5DXQ - chains A and B of the 4 polymer chains in the assembly; structure by X-ray diffraction, 2.40 A resolution.

# Chain A (and B)
Name: Estrogen receptor
Organism: Homo sapiens
Notes: fragment: ligand-binding domain; chain B of this document is another copy of the same molecule, construct and numbering; everything in this record applies to it too
UniProt: P03372 (ESR1_HUMAN); residues 298-554 here = UniProt positions 298-554
Sequence (257 residues; row label = number of the first residue in the row):
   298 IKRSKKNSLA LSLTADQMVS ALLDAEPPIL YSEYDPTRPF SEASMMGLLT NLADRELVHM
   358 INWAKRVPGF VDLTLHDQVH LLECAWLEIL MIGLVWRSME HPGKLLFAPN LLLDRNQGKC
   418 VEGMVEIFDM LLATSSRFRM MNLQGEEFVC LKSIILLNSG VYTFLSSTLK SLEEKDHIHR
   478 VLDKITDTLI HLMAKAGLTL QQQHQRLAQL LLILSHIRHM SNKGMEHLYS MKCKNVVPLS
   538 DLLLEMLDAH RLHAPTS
Disordered / not traced: 298-305, 332-336, 462-471, 533, 549-554 (chain B: 298-303, 416-417, 461-471, 549-554)
Construct notes: engineered mutation Ser537 (Tyr in P03372)
Ligand contacts: 5HZ (4,4'-[(1S,5S)-bicyclo[3.3.1]non-9-ylidenemethanediyl]diphenol): Met343, Leu346, Thr347, Leu349, Ala350, Glu353, Leu384, Leu387, Met388, Leu391, Arg394, Phe404, Met421, Ile424, Phe425, Leu428, Gly521, His524, Leu525, Leu536, Leu540

# How chain A and chain B interact
Contacting residue pairs (51):
  Ala430(A) with Tyr459(B)
  Arg434(A) with Tyr459(B), hydrogen bond; His476(B)
  Ile451(A) with Leu509(B), hydrophobic
  Asn455(A) with Leu509(B); His513(B), hydrogen bond (backbone-side chain)
  Ser456(A) with His513(B)
  Tyr459(A) with Ala430(B); Arg434(B), hydrogen bond; Ile510(B); His513(B)
  His476(A) with Arg434(B), hydrogen bond
  Asp480(A) with Gln502(B); Gln506(B)
  Thr483(A) with His501(B); Ala505(B)
  Asp484(A) with Gln498(B); Gln502(B), hydrogen bond
  Ile487(A) with His501(B)
  His501(A) with Thr483(B); Ile487(B); His501(B), hydrogen bond; Leu504(B)
  Gln502(A) with Asp480(B); Asp484(B), hydrogen bond
  Leu504(A) with His501(B)
  Ala505(A) with Thr483(B); Leu508(B), hydrophobic
  Gln506(A) with Asp480(B), hydrogen bond
  Leu508(A) with Ala505(B), hydrophobic
  Leu509(A) with Ile451(B), hydrophobic; Asn455(B), hydrogen bond (backbone-side chain)
  Ile510(A) with Tyr459(B)
  Leu511(A) with Ser512(B)
  Ser512(A) with Leu511(B); Arg515(B), hydrogen bond
  His513(A) with Asn455(B), hydrogen bond (side chain-backbone); Ser456(B); Tyr459(B); Thr460(B); Arg515(B), hydrogen bond
  Arg515(A) with Ser512(B), hydrogen bond; His513(B), hydrogen bond; His516(B)
  His516(A) with Arg515(B), hydrogen bond; Asn519(B), hydrogen bond
  Asn519(A) with His516(B), hydrogen bond; Asn519(B)
  Lys520(A) with His547(B), hydrogen bond (side chain-backbone)
  Glu523(A) with Glu523(B)
  His547(A) with Lys520(B)
Also at the interface, not in a pair above, chain A (35 interface residues in all): Met427, Gly457, Val458, Thr460, Leu479, Leu497, Gln498
Also at the interface, not in a pair above, chain B (35 interface residues in all): Met427, Gly457, Val458, Leu479, Leu497

# Summary
The chain A/chain B interface involves 35 residues from each chain; the contacts include 18 hydrogen bonds.
Among the polar pairs are Arg434(A)-Tyr459(B), Asn455(A)-His513(B) and His476(A)-Arg434(B). Bound to chain A:
compound 5HZ.
Both chains are Estrogen receptor (Homo sapiens). Entry 5DXQ (Crystal Structure of the ER-alpha Ligand-binding
Domain in Complex with the Cyclofenil Derivative
4,4'-[(1s,5s)-bicyclo[3.3.1]non-9-ylidenemethanediyl]diphenol) was determined by X-ray diffraction, deposited
together with 4ZN7, 4ZNH, 4ZNS, 4ZNT, 4ZNU, 4ZNV and 50 further entries.
